8YC0 - chains e and m of the 8 polymer chains in the assembly; structure by electron microscopy, 4.12 A resolution (low resolution: residue-level contacts below are approximate; hydrogen-bond / salt-bridge calls are withheld).

== Chain e ==
Molecule: T-cell surface glycoprotein CD3 epsilon chain
Organism: Homo sapiens
UniProtKB: P07766 (CD3E_HUMAN); numbering as in UniProt (aligned over 1-207)
Chain sequence (207 residues; row label = number of the first residue in the row):
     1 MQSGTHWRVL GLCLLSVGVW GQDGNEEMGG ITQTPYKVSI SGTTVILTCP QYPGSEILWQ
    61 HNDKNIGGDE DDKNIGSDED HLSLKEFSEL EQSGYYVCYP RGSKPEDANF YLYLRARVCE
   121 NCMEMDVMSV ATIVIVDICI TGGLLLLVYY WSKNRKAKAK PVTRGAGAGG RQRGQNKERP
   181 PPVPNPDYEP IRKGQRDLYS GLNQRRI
Disordered / not traced: 1-32, 154-207
Cystine bridges: Cys49-Cys98, Cys119-Cys122

== Chain m ==
Molecule: T cell receptor delta variable 2, T cell receptor delta constant
Organism: Homo sapiens
UniProtKB: chimeric construct of A0JD36, B7Z8K6: residues 18-113 from A0JD36 (TRDV2_HUMAN) positions 20-115 (UniProt number = residue number + 2); residues 138-290 from B7Z8K6 positions 1-153 (UniProt number = residue number - 137)
Chain sequence (310 residues; each row starts with the number of its first residue; numbers below 1 keep their minus sign (Met-19 is residue -19)):
   -19 MDMRVPAQLL GLLLLWLSGA RCMDYKDDDD KGGSETGAIE LVPEHQTVPV SIGVPATLRC
    41 SMKGEAIGNY YINWYRKTQG NTMTFIYREK DIYGPGFKDN FQGDIDIAKN LAVLKILAPS
   101 ERDEGSYYCA CDTLGMGGEY TDKLIFGKGT RVTVEPRSQP HTKPSVFVMK NGTNVACLVK
   161 EFYPKDIRIN LVSSKKITEF DPAIVISPSG KYNAVKLGKY EDSNSVTCSV QHDNKTVHST
   221 DFEVKTDSTD HVKPKETENT KQPSKSCHKP KAIVHTEKVN MMSLTVLGLR MLFAKTVAVN
   281 FLLTAKLFFL
Disordered / not traced: -19 to 255, 290
Differences from the reference sequence: initiating methionine (-19); expression tag (-18 to 17); linker (114-137)
Swiss-Prot annotation at these positions:
  - glycosylation (N-linked (GlcNAc...) asparagine): Asn151, Asn214

== How chain e and chain m interact ==
Pairs across the interface (8):
  Arg117(e) - Glu257(m)
  Cys119(e) - Glu257(m)
  Cys122(e) - Glu257(m)
  Met125(e) - Leu264(m)
  Asp137(e) - Met271(m)
  Asp137(e) - Lys275(m)
  Ile138(e) - Met271(m)
  Thr141(e) - Lys275(m)
Interface residues without a listed pair, chain e (9 interface residues in all): Val130, Val134
Interface residues without a listed pair, chain m (5 interface residues in all): Leu267

== Summary ==
Chain e and chain m form an interface of 9 and 5 residues respectively.
Here chain e is T-cell surface glycoprotein CD3 epsilon chain and chain m is T cell receptor delta variable 2,
T cell receptor delta constant, both from Homo sapiens. Entry 8YC0 (T cell receptor V delta2 V gamma9 in GDN)
was determined by electron microscopy (same publication as 8JBV, 8JC0, 8JCB, 8WXE, 8WY0 and 8WYI).
